PDB entry 6DTI | X-ray diffraction, 3.54 A resolution | chains A and E of the 23 polymer chains in the assembly

# Chain A
Molecule: 16s rRNA
Organism: Thermus thermophilus HB8
Sequence (1507 nucleotides; row label = number of the first residue in the row; note: 1 number in that range is skipped by the numbering (no residue carries it; nothing is unmodelled there)):
     5 UGGAGAGUUU GAUCCUGGCU CAGGGUGAAC GCUGGCGGCG UGCCUAAGAC AUGCAAGUCG
    65 UGCGGGCCGC GGGGUUUUAC UCCGUGGUCA GCGGCGGACG GGUGAGUAAC GCGUGGGUGA
   125 CCUACCCGGA AGAGGGGGAC AACCCGGGGA AACUCGGGCU AAUCCCCCAU GUGGACCCGC
   185 CCCUU
   191 GGGGUGUGUC CAAAGGGCUU UGCCCGCUUC CGGAUGGGCC CGCGUCCCAU CAGCUAGUUG
   251 GUGGGGUAAU GGCCCACCAA GGCGACGACG GGUAGCCGGU CUGAGAGGAU GGCCGGCCAC
   311 AGGGGCACUG AGACACGGGC CCCACUCCUA CGGGAGGCAG CAGUUAGGAA UCUUCCGCAA
   371 UGGGCGCAAG CCUGACGGAG CGACGCCGCU UGGAGGAAGA AGCCCUUCGG GGUGUAAACU
   431 CCUGAACCCG GGACGAAACC CCCGACGAGG GGACUGACGG UACCGGGGUA AUAGCGCCGG
   491 CCAACUCCGU GCCAGCAGCC GCGGUAAUAC GGAGGGCGCG AGCGUUACCC GGAUUCACUG
   551 GGCGUAAAGG GCGUGUAGGC GGCCUGGGGC GUCCCAUGUG AAAGACCACG GCUCAACCGU
   611 GGGGGAGCGU GGGAUACGCU CAGGCUAGAC GGUGGGAGAG GGUGGUGGAA UUCCCGGAGU
   671 AGCGGUGAAA UGCGCAGAUA CCGGGAGGAA CGCCGAUGGC GAAGGCAGCC ACCUGGUCCA
   731 CCCGUGACGC UGAGGCGCGA AAGCGUGGGG AGCAAACCGG AUUAGAUACC CGGGUAGUCC
   791 ACGCCCUAAA CGAUGCGCGC UAGGUCUCUG GGUCUCCUGG GGGCCGAAGC UAACGCGUUA
   851 AGCGCGCCGC CUGGGGAGUA CGGCCGCAAG GCUGAAACUC AAAGGAAUUG ACGGGGGCCC
   911 GCACAAGCGG UGGAGCAUGU GGUUUAAUUC GAAGCAACGC GAAGAACCUU ACCAGGCCUU
   971 GACAUGCUAG GAACCCGGGU GAAAGCCUGG GGUGCCCCGG GGAGCCCUAG CACAGGUGCU
  1031 GCAUGGCCGU CGUCAGCUCG UGCCGUGAGG UGUUGGGUUA AGUCCCGCAA CGAGCGCAAC
  1091 CCCCGCCGUU AGUUGCCAGC GGUUCGGCCG GGCACUCUAA CGGGACUGCC CGCGAAAGCG
  1151 GGAGGAAGGA GGGGACGACG UCUGGUCAGC AUGGCCCUUA CGGCCUGGGC GACACACGUG
  1211 CUACAAUGCC CACUACAAAG CGAUGCCACC CGGCAACGGG GAGCUAAUCG CAAAAAGGUG
  1271 GGCCCAGUUC GGAUUGGGGU CUGCAACCCG ACCCCAUGAA GCCGGAAUCG CUAGUAAUCG
  1331 CGGAUCAGCA UGCCGCGGUG AAUACGUUCC CGGGCCUUGU ACACACCGCC CGUCACGCCA
  1391 UGGGAGCGGG CUCUACCCGA AGUCGCCGGG AGCCUACGGG CAGGCGCCGA GGGUAGGGCC
  1451 CGUGACUGGG GCGAAGUCGU AACAAGGUAG CUGUACCGGA AGGUGCGGCU GGAUCACUUU
  1511 CU
Bound ions: Mg2+ site 1 near U14 (its only coordinating residue here); Mg2+ site 2 near G21 (its only coordinating residue here); Mg2+ site 3: C48, U49; Mg2+ site 4 near A53 (its only coordinating residue here); Mg2+ site 5: U62, G98; Mg2+ site 6: G70, U92; Mg2+ site 7: G100, G322; Mg2+ site 8: A102, G327; Mg2+ site 9: A109, G110, G285; Mg2+ site 10: C114, G117, U118, G232; Mg2+ site 11: C168, C169; Mg2+ site 12 near A202 (its only coordinating residue here); 42 more Mg2+ sites not listed
Residues lining bound ligands: paromomycin (PAR): G1382, U1383, C1384, A1385, C1386, G1461, C1462, G1463, A1464, A1465, G1466, U1467, C1468

# Chain E
Name: 30S ribosomal protein S5
Organism: Thermus thermophilus HB8
Reference sequence: Q5SHQ5 (RS5_THET8); numbering as in UniProt (aligned over 1-162)
Amino-acid sequence (162 residues; each row starts with the number of its first residue):
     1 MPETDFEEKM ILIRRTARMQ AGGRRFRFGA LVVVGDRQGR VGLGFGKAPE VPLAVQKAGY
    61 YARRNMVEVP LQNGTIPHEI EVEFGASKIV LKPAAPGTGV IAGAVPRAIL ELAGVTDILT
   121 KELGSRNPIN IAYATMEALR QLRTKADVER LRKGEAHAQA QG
Disordered / not traced: 1-4, 155-162

# Interface between chain A and chain E
Pairs across the interface (69):
  G6(A) - Ala94(E)  base contact
  G6(A) - Ala95(E)  hydrogen bond to the base
  G6(A) - Thr98(E)  hydrogen bond to the base
  G6(A) - Leu119(E)  base contact
  G7(A) - Lys92(E)  hydrogen bond to the base
  G7(A) - Thr120(E)  hydrogen bond to the sugar
  G7(A) - Lys121(E)  hydrogen bond to the base
  A8(A) - Ile101(E)  phosphate contact
  A8(A) - Ala102(E)  hydrogen bond to the sugar
  A8(A) - Gly103(E)  hydrogen bond to the sugar
  A8(A) - Arg107(E)  base contact
  A8(A) - Thr120(E)  sugar contact
  G9(A) - Lys121(E)  phosphate contact
  G9(A) - Glu122(E)  hydrogen bond to the phosphate
  G9(A) - Arg126(E)  base contact
  A10(A) - Arg126(E)  salt bridge to the phosphate
  G15(A) - Ala17(E)  hydrogen bond to the base
  G15(A) - Arg24(E)  hydrogen bond to the sugar
  A16(A) - Thr16(E)  sugar contact
  A16(A) - Ala17(E)  sugar contact
  U17(A) - Arg14(E)  hydrogen bond to the phosphate
  C18(A) - Arg14(E)  salt bridge to the phosphate
  C18(A) - Asn127(E)  hydrogen bond to the phosphate
  C18(A) - Asn130(E)  phosphate contact
  C19(A) - Ala86(E)  phosphate contact
  C19(A) - Ser125(E)  hydrogen bond to the phosphate
  C19(A) - Asn127(E)  phosphate contact
  C19(A) - Asn130(E)  hydrogen bond to the phosphate
  A294(A) - Lys121(E)  base contact
  A543(A) - Arg126(E)  salt bridge to the phosphate
  U544(A) - Leu123(E)  base contact
  A842(A) - Gly85(E)  phosphate contact
  U899(A) - Arg18(E)  sugar contact
  U899(A) - Met19(E)  hydrogen bond to the sugar
  G900(A) - Met19(E)  sugar contact
  G900(A) - Gln20(E)  sugar contact
  G900(A) - Ala21(E)  phosphate contact
  A901(A) - Ala21(E)  phosphate contact
  C1047(A) - Arg25(E)  hydrogen bond to the phosphate
  U1048(A) - Arg18(E)  salt bridge to the phosphate
  U1048(A) - Gln20(E)  hydrogen bond to the phosphate
  U1048(A) - Arg25(E)  salt bridge to the phosphate
  C1049(A) - Pro49(E)  sugar contact
  G1050(A) - Pro49(E)  phosphate contact
  U1051(A) - Lys57(E)  phosphate contact
  G1052(A) - Tyr60(E)  hydrogen bond to the phosphate
  G1052(A) - Tyr61(E)  hydrogen bond to the phosphate
  G1055(A) - Lys47(E)  hydrogen bond to the base
  U1056(A) - Asn130(E)  hydrogen bond to the sugar
  U1056(A) - Tyr133(E)  sugar contact
  G1057(A) - Arg14(E)  hydrogen bond to the phosphate
  G1057(A) - Tyr133(E)  phosphate contact
  A1058(A) - Arg14(E)  salt bridge to the phosphate
  A1058(A) - Thr16(E)  phosphate contact
  A1058(A) - Ala17(E)  sugar contact
  A1058(A) - Lys47(E)  salt bridge to the phosphate
  G1059(A) - Thr16(E)  phosphate contact
  G1059(A) - Ala17(E)  phosphate contact
  G1059(A) - Arg18(E)  phosphate contact
  G1059(A) - Arg27(E)  salt bridge to the phosphate
  C1169(A) - Arg25(E)  hydrogen bond to the base
  G1170(A) - Gly22(E)  sugar contact
  G1170(A) - Arg25(E)  hydrogen bond to the sugar
  U1171(A) - Gly22(E)  sugar contact
  A1373(A) - Met19(E)  base contact
  C1374(A) - Arg24(E)  salt bridge to the phosphate
  A1375(A) - Met19(E)  base contact
  A1375(A) - Gln20(E)  hydrogen bond to the base
  A1375(A) - Ala21(E)  base contact
Interface residues without a listed pair, chain A (39 interface residues in all): U5, U20, G542, U841, G1060
Interface residues without a listed pair, chain E (40 interface residues in all): Phe45, Glu83, Phe84, Ile129

# Overview
39 residues of chain A face 40 of chain E across their interface, with 25 hydrogen bonds and 9 salt bridges.
Among the polar pairs are G6(A)-Ala95(E), G6(A)-Thr98(E) and G7(A)-Lys92(E). Ligands of chain A: paromomycin.
C48(A) and U49(A) form the Mg2+ site 3.
Chain A is 16s rRNA and chain E is 30S ribosomal protein S5, both from Thermus thermophilus HB8; the
structure, Structure of the Thermus thermophilus 30S ribosomal subunit complexed with an unmodifed anticodon
stem loop (ASL) ..., was determined by X-ray diffraction, deposited together with 6MKN, 6MPF and 6MPI.
